Entry 8P7Y (electron microscopy, 3.70 A resolution); this record covers chains 3 and b of the 59 polymer chains in the assembly.

# Chain 3
Molecule: 23S ribosomal RNA
Source organism: Mycoplasmoides pneumoniae M129
Sequence (2907 nucleotides; numbered 1 to 2907; the number before each row is that of its first residue):
     1 UACAAUAAGUUACUAAGGGCUUAUGGUGGAUGCCUUGGCACUAAUAGGCG
    51 AUGAAGGACGUGUUAACCUGCGAUAAGCUUCGGGUAGGUGGUAAGAACCU
   101 CAGAUCCGGAGAUUUCCGAAUGGAGCAAUCCGGUAGUUGGAAACAGCUAU
   151 CAUUAAUUGAUGAAUAAAUAGUCAAUUAAAGCAAUACGUGGUGAAGUGAA
   201 ACAUCUCAGUAGCCACAGGAAAAGAAAACGAAUGUGAUUCCGUGUGUAGU
   251 GGCGAGCGAAAGCGGAACAGGCCAAACUUAUCAUUAGAUAGGGGUUGUAG
   301 GGCUUGCAAUGUGGACUUGAAAACGAUAGAAGAAGCUGUUGGAAAGCAGC
   351 GCGCAAAAGGGUGAUAGCCCCGUAUUUGAAAUUGUUUUCAUACCUAGCGA
   401 GAUCCCUGAGUAGCUCGGAAAACGUUAUUUUGAGUGAAUCUGCCCAGACC
   451 AUUGGGUAAGCCUAAAUACUAAUUAGUGACCGAUAGCGAAACAGUACCGU
   501 GAGGGAAAGGUGAAAAGAACCCAGAGAUGGGAGUGAAAUAGAUUCUGAAA
   551 CCAUAUGCCUACAACGUGUCAGAGCACAUUAAUGUGUGAUGGCGUGCGUU
   601 UUGAAGUAUGAGCCGGCGAGUUAUGAUAGCAAGCGUUAGUUAACCAGGAG
   651 AUGGGGAGCUGUAGCGAAAGCGAGUUUUAAAAGAGCGUUUGUUUGUUAUU
   701 AUAGACCCGAAACGGGUUGAGCUAGUCAUGAGCAGGUUGAAGGUUGAGUA
   751 ACAUCAACUGGAGGACCGAACCGACUCUCGUUGAAACGAUAGCGGAUGAC
   801 UUGUGAUUAGGGGUGAAAUUCCAAUCGAAAUCCGUGAUAGCUGGUUCUCG
   851 UCGAAAUAGCUUUAAGGCUAGCGUGAGAUCACAAAUAAGUGGAGGUAAAG
   901 CUACUGAAUGUAUGAUGGCGCCACCUAGGCGUACUGAAUACAAUUAAACU
   951 CUGAAUGCCAUUUAUUUUAUUCUCGCAGUCAGACAGUGGGGGAUAAGCUU
  1001 CAUUGUCAAGAGGGGAAGAGCCCAGAUCAUUAAAUAAGGUCCCCAAAAUA
  1051 UACUAAGUGGAAAAGGAUGUGAAAGUGCUAAAACAGCAAGGAUGUUGGCU
  1101 UAGAAGCAGCCAUCGUUUAAAGAGUGCGUAACAGCUCACUUGUCGAGUGU
  1151 UUUUGCGCCGAAGAUGUAACGGGGCUAAGUAUAUUACCGAAUUUAUGGAU
  1201 AAGAUUUAUAUCUUGUGGUAGACGAGCGUUGUAUUGGAGUUGAAGUCAAA
  1251 GCGUGAGCAUUGGUGGAUCCAAUACAAGUGAGAAUGCCGGCAUGAGUAAC
  1301 GCUUGGGAGUGAGAAUCUCCCAAACCGAUUGACUAAGGUUUCCUGGACCA
  1351 GGGUCGUCCUUCCAGGGUUAGUCUGGACCUAAGCUGAGGCUGAAAAGCGU
  1401 AGGCGAUGGACAACAGGUUAAUAUUCCUGUACUUACAGUUAGACUGAUGG
  1451 AGUGACAAAGAAGGUUUUCCACCCCCAUAAUUGGAUUUGGGGAUAAAUCA
  1501 UAAGGUGGUACAAUAGGCAAAUCCGUUGUGCAUAACAUUGAGUGAUGAUG
  1551 UCGAGUGAAUGAGUGAUCAAGUAGCGAAGGUGGUAUUAAUCAUGCUUUCA
  1601 AGAAAAGCUUCUAGGGUUAAUCUAGCUGUAACCAGUACCGAGAACGAACA
  1651 CACGUAGUCAAGGAGAGGAUCCUAAGGUUAGCGAGUGAACUAUAGCCAAG
  1701 GAACUCUGCAAAUUAACCCCGUAAGUUAGCGAGAAGGGGUGCUUAUGUAA
  1751 AAGUAAGCCGCAGUGAAGAACGAGGGGGGACUGUUUAACUAAAACACAAC
  1801 UCUAUGCCAAACCGUAAGGUGAUGUAUAUGGGGUGACACCUGCCCAGUGC
  1851 UGGAAGGUUAAAGAAGGAGGUUAGCGCAAGCGAAGCUUUUAACUGAAGCC
  1901 CCAGUGAACGGCGGCCGUAACUAUAACGGUCCUAAGGUAGCGAAAUUCCU
  1951 AGUCGGGUAAAUUCCGUCCCGCUUGAAUGGUGUAACCAUCUCUUGACUGU
  2001 CUCGGCUAUAGACUCGGUGAAAUCCAGGUACGGGUGAAGACACCCGUUAG
  2051 GCGCAACGGGACGGAAAGACCCCGUGAAGCUUUACUGUAGCUUAAUAUUG
  2101 AUCAGGACAUUAUCAUGUAGAGAAUAGGUAGGAGCAAUCGAUGCAAGUUC
  2151 GCUAGGACUUGUUGAUGCGAAAGGUGGAAUACUACCCUUGGUUGUGUGCU
  2201 GUUCUAAUUGGUAACUGUUAUCCAGUUUCAAGACAGUGUUAGGUGGGCAG
  2251 UUUGACUGGGGCGGUCGCCUCCUAAAAGGUAACGGAGGCGUACAAAGGUA
  2301 CCUUCAGUACGGUUGGAAAUCGUAUGUAGAGUGUAAUGGUGUAAGGGUGC
  2351 UUGACUGUGAGACAUACAGGUCGAACAGGUGAGAAAUCAGGUCAUAGUGA
  2401 UCCGGUGGUCCAGUAUGGAAUGGCCAUCGCUCAACGGAUAAAAGCUACUC
  2451 CGGGGAUAACAGGCUGAUACUGCCCAAGAGUUCAUAUCGACGGCAGUGUU
  2501 UGGCACCUCGAUGUCGACUCAUCUCAUCCUCGAGCUGAAGCAGGUUCGAA
  2551 GGGUUCGGCUGUUCGCCGAUUAAAGAGAUACGUGAGUUGGGUUCAAACCG
  2601 UCGUGAGACAGGUUGGUCCCUAUCUAUUGUGCCCGUAGGAAGAUUGAAGA
  2651 GUGUUGCUUCUAGUACGAGAGGACCGAAGCGAGGACACCUCUUAUGCUCC
  2701 AGUUGUAGCGCCAGCUGCACCGCUGGGUAGUAACGUGUCUAUUAGAUAAA
  2751 CGCUGAAAGCAUCUAAGUGUGAAACUAUCUCAAAGAUUAAUCUUCCCAUU
  2801 UCGCAAGAAAGUAAGAGCCGUCAAAGACGAUGACGUUGAUAGGUUACAGG
  2851 UGUAAGCAUAGUGAUAUGUUGAGCUGAGUAAUACUAAUUGCUCGAGGACU
  2901 UAUUGGA
Disordered / not traced: 1-7, 2901-2907
Modified residues: 1MG (1N-methylguanosine-5'-monophosphate) at position 783; OMG (o2'-methylguanosine-5'-monophosphate) at position 2259; 2MA (2-methyladenosine-5'-monophosphate) at position 2511
Ion coordination: Mg2+ site 1: A16, G17; Mg2+ site 2: G196, U2251; Mg2+ site 3 near U197 (its only coordinating residue here); Mg2+ site 4 near A199 (its only coordinating residue here); Mg2+ site 5: A201, C202; Mg2+ site 6 near A222 (its only coordinating residue here); Mg2+ site 7 near A331 (its only coordinating residue here); Mg2+ site 8 near A333 (its only coordinating residue here); Mg2+ site 9: U428, C445; Mg2+ site 10 near G442 (its only coordinating residue here); Mg2+ site 11: G447, A2415; Mg2+ site 12 near A458 (its only coordinating residue here); 135 more Mg2+ sites not listed; 1 more K+ sites not listed
Ligand contacts:
  - chloramphenicol (CLM): G2068, A2069, A2459, C2460, 2MA_2511, U2512, G2513, U2514
  - pentane-1,5-diamine (N2P), molecule 1: C565, C593, G594, C2043, C2044, C2045
  - pentane-1,5-diamine (N2P), molecule 2: G721, C722, U804, G805, A806
  - pentane-1,5-diamine (N2P), molecule 3: 1MG_783, A784, A785, G1301, G1353, C1649
  - 1,4-diaminobutane (PUT), molecule 1: G620, U621, A698, U699, U700
  - 1,4-diaminobutane (PUT), molecule 2: A711, A712, G827, A828, A2078, U2449, C2450
  - 1,4-diaminobutane (PUT), molecule 3: U737, U738, G739, G761, A762, G763, A765, G1460, A1461
  - 1,4-diaminobutane (PUT), molecule 4: A1324, C1325, C1672, U1673, A2707, G2708, G2717, C2718
  - 1,4-diaminobutane (PUT), molecule 5: C1348, C1349, A1350, G1351, G1352, G1356, U1357, C1358
  - 1,4-diaminobutane (PUT), molecule 6: C1912, G1937, U1973, U1974, G1975, U2601
  - 1,4-diaminobutane (PUT), molecule 7: A2274, U2280, A2281
  - spermidine (SPD), molecule 1: U500, G1338, U1339, G1646, A1647
  - spermidine (SPD), molecule 2: A518, A519, C520, U528, G530, G531, A542, U543
  - spermidine (SPD), molecule 3: C593, C1044, A1045
  - spermidine (SPD), molecule 4: G594, U595, G1012, G1013, G1015, A1017, G1018, C2043
  - spermidine (SPD), molecule 5: G596, C597, G606, U607, U609, G610, A611, C2025, A2061, C2062, G2063, G2064
  - spermidine (SPD), molecule 6: U776, C777, U778, U2588, G2589, U2617, C2618
  - spermidine (SPD), molecule 7: G780, U781, A2585, G2586, U2587, C2620, U2621
  - spermidine (SPD), molecule 8: A865, A981, G982, OMG_2259, A2456, U2457
  - spermidine (SPD), molecule 9: U896, A897, A947, A948, C949, U950, U2273, A2274, A2275
  - spermidine (SPD), molecule 10: G1695, C2699, C2721, C2723, U2724, G2725, G2726
  - spermidine (SPD), molecule 11: U1707, G1708, C1992, U1993, U1994, C2559, U2560
  - spermidine (SPD), molecule 12: G1999, C2001, U2002, C2003, G2004, C2518, U2519
  - spermidine (SPD), molecule 13: C2031, G2032, G2033, G2034, A2040, C2041, A2042, C2043, C2044, G2059, G2060
  - spermidine (SPD), molecule 14: U2291, A2292, A2296, G2297, G2333, U2334, G2345, U2392, C2393, U2395, G2397
  - spermidine (SPD), molecule 15: C2689, U2693, A2694, U2695, G2696, G2727, U2728, A2729, G2730, U2731
  - spermidine (SPD), molecule 16: U2690, A2729, G2730, A2824, G2878, U2879
  - spermine (SPM), molecule 1: G618, A619, G620, U621, G1278, U1279, G1280
  - spermine (SPM), molecule 2: A724, G725, U801, G815, A816, A817, A818, U820, U1784, U1785
  - spermine (SPM), molecule 3: A1161, A1162, C2525, A2526, G2548, A2549, A2550

# Chain b
Name: 50S ribosomal protein L3
Source organism: Mycoplasmoides pneumoniae M129
UniProtKB: P75580 (RL3_MYCPN); residue numbers follow UniProt; this construct covers 1-287
Sequence (287 residues; row label = number of the first residue in the row):
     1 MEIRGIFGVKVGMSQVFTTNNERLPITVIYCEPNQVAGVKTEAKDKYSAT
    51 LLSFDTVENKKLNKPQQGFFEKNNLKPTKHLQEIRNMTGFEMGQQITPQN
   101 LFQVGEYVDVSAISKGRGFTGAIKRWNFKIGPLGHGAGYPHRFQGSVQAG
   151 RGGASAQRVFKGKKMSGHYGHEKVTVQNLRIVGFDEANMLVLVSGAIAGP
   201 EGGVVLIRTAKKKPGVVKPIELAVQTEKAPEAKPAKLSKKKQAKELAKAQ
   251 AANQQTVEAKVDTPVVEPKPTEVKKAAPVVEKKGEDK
Disordered / not traced: 231-287
Ion coordination: Mg2+: Gly153, Ser155 (shared with U1165(3) of chain 3)
Ligand contacts:
  - spermidine (SPD): Lys129, Ile130, Gly131, Pro132, Leu133
  - spermine (SPM): Lys124, Arg125, Trp126, Asn127, Tyr169, Glu172, Val174

# How chain 3 and chain b interact
Pairs across the interface (178):
  U607(3) with Gln157(b), base contact
  U778(3) with Gly136(b), phosphate contact; Ala137(b), phosphate contact
  G780(3) with Tyr139(b), phosphate contact
  U1165(3) with Ala154(b), base contact; Ser155(b), base contact; Ala156(b), hydrogen bond to the base; Arg158(b), hydrogen bond to the base; Phe160(b), base contact
  A1688(3) with Phe119(b), hydrogen bond to the sugar
  A1689(3) with Phe119(b), sugar contact; Thr120(b), sugar contact; Gly121(b), hydrogen bond to the phosphate; Ser166(b), sugar contact
  C1690(3) with Arg142(b), salt bridge to the phosphate
  U1691(3) with Tyr139(b), hydrogen bond to the sugar; His141(b), hydrogen bond to the phosphate; Arg142(b), hydrogen bond to the phosphate
  A1692(3) with His141(b), salt bridge to the phosphate
  C1704(3) with His135(b), hydrogen bond to the base
  U1705(3) with His135(b), sugar contact
  U1707(3) with His135(b), base contact
  C1709(3) with His135(b), hydrogen bond to the base
  U2000(3) with Gly134(b), phosphate contact; His135(b), sugar contact
  C2001(3) with Pro132(b), phosphate contact; Leu133(b), hydrogen bond to the phosphate
  U2002(3) with Lys129(b), salt bridge to the phosphate
  C2003(3) with Lys129(b), phosphate contact
  G2004(3) with Lys129(b), salt bridge to the phosphate; Ile130(b), phosphate contact
  G2005(3) with Ile130(b), phosphate contact
  C2006(3) with Lys124(b), phosphate contact
  C2031(3) with Arg158(b), hydrogen bond to the phosphate
  G2032(3) with Ala156(b), phosphate contact; Arg158(b), salt bridge to the phosphate
  G2039(3) with Arg151(b), base contact; Gly152(b), base contact; Gly153(b), phosphate contact; Ala154(b), base contact; Ser155(b), base contact
  A2040(3) with Gly153(b), phosphate contact
  C2057(3) with Gln144(b), hydrogen bond to the sugar
  G2058(3) with Phe143(b), phosphate contact
  G2059(3) with Ser146(b), phosphate contact; Val147(b), hydrogen bond to the phosphate; Gln148(b), hydrogen bond to the phosphate; Gly150(b), sugar contact; Gln157(b), hydrogen bond to the base; Arg158(b), base contact
  G2060(3) with Gln148(b), hydrogen bond to the phosphate; Arg151(b), salt bridge to the phosphate; Gln157(b), hydrogen bond to the sugar
  C2518(3) with Pro132(b), sugar contact
  U2519(3) with Lys129(b), phosphate contact; Phe143(b), base contact; Gly145(b), sugar contact; Ser146(b), hydrogen bond to the base
  C2520(3) with Phe128(b), phosphate contact; Lys129(b), hydrogen bond to the phosphate; Gly145(b), sugar contact; Ser146(b), base contact; Lys163(b), sugar contact
  A2521(3) with Phe128(b), phosphate contact; Lys163(b), hydrogen bond to the sugar
  U2579(3) with Ala149(b), hydrogen bond to the sugar; Gly150(b), sugar contact; Ser155(b), hydrogen bond to the sugar
  A2580(3) with Gly150(b), phosphate contact; Arg151(b), hydrogen bond to the phosphate; Gly152(b), base contact; Ser155(b), hydrogen bond to the phosphate
  G2582(3) with Gln148(b), hydrogen bond to the base
  U2583(3) with Ser146(b), hydrogen bond to the sugar; Gln148(b), sugar contact; Arg151(b), salt bridge to the phosphate
  G2584(3) with Arg151(b), base contact
  G2586(3) with Pro140(b), sugar contact; Phe143(b), sugar contact; Ser146(b), base contact
  U2587(3) with Ala137(b), phosphate contact; Gly138(b), hydrogen bond to the phosphate; Pro140(b), sugar contact
  U2588(3) with Ala137(b), phosphate contact; Gly138(b), phosphate contact
  A2626(3) with Arg158(b), sugar contact; Val159(b), hydrogen bond to the sugar
  U2627(3) with Val159(b), sugar contact; Lys161(b), phosphate contact; Gly162(b), hydrogen bond to the phosphate; Lys163(b), sugar contact; Met165(b), sugar contact
  U2628(3) with Arg125(b), hydrogen bond to the sugar; Lys161(b), phosphate contact; Gly162(b), hydrogen bond to the phosphate; Lys163(b), sugar contact; Met165(b), hydrogen bond to the sugar; Ser166(b), hydrogen bond to the sugar
  G2629(3) with Arg125(b), salt bridge to the phosphate; His168(b), hydrogen bond to the sugar
  A2641(3) with Asn63(b), sugar contact; Pro65(b), sugar contact; Gln66(b), hydrogen bond to the sugar
  G2642(3) with Leu81(b), sugar contact
  A2643(3) with Leu81(b), sugar contact; Glu83(b), hydrogen bond to the sugar
  U2644(3) with Tyr47(b), hydrogen bond to the sugar; Gln82(b), phosphate contact; Glu83(b), hydrogen bond to the phosphate
  U2645(3) with Tyr47(b), sugar contact
  G2646(3) with Arg85(b), salt bridge to the phosphate
  A2685(3) with Asn127(b), phosphate contact
  C2686(3) with Asn127(b), hydrogen bond to the phosphate; Val174(b), sugar contact
  A2687(3) with Tyr169(b), hydrogen bond to the phosphate; Glu172(b), phosphate contact; Val174(b), sugar contact; Ala198(b), sugar contact
  C2688(3) with Met13(b), sugar contact; Lys115(b), hydrogen bond to the phosphate; Arg117(b), salt bridge to the phosphate; Ala196(b), sugar contact; Ile197(b), sugar contact; Ala198(b), sugar contact; Gly199(b), hydrogen bond to the phosphate
  C2689(3) with Lys115(b), salt bridge to the phosphate; Glu201(b), phosphate contact
  U2690(3) with Met13(b), base contact; Gln15(b), hydrogen bond to the sugar; Arg23(b), hydrogen bond to the base; Pro25(b), base contact
  U2731(3) with Lys115(b), salt bridge to the phosphate
  A2732(3) with Arg117(b), salt bridge to the phosphate; Lys124(b), salt bridge to the phosphate
  G2737(3) with Glu22(b), phosphate contact; Arg23(b), phosphate contact; Pro25(b), phosphate contact; Leu179(b), sugar contact; Gly195(b), sugar contact
  U2738(3) with Gln177(b), hydrogen bond to the sugar; Asn178(b), phosphate contact
  C2739(3) with Asn178(b), hydrogen bond to the phosphate; Lys212(b), hydrogen bond to the phosphate
  U2740(3) with Lys212(b), salt bridge to the phosphate
  A2741(3) with Lys212(b), base contact
  C2779(3) with Gln177(b), hydrogen bond to the sugar; Lys211(b), phosphate contact; Lys212(b), sugar contact
  U2780(3) with Thr175(b), phosphate contact; Lys211(b), salt bridge to the phosphate
  C2781(3) with Lys173(b), sugar contact; Thr175(b), hydrogen bond to the phosphate
  A2782(3) with Lys173(b), phosphate contact
  U2793(3) with Phe69(b), sugar contact
  U2794(3) with Pro65(b), hydrogen bond to the sugar; Gly68(b), sugar contact; Phe69(b), hydrogen bond to the sugar; Lys72(b), salt bridge to the phosphate
  C2795(3) with Lys64(b), sugar contact; Pro65(b), sugar contact; Lys72(b), salt bridge to the phosphate
  A2814(3) with Lys64(b), phosphate contact; Pro65(b), sugar contact
  G2815(3) with Asn63(b), phosphate contact; Lys64(b), phosphate contact
  A2824(3) with Pro200(b), phosphate contact
  A2825(3) with Lys115(b), phosphate contact; Gly116(b), hydrogen bond to the phosphate; His171(b), sugar contact
  G2826(3) with Gly116(b), phosphate contact; Arg117(b), hydrogen bond to the phosphate; Gly118(b), hydrogen bond to the phosphate; His168(b), salt bridge to the phosphate; Tyr169(b), phosphate contact
  A2827(3) with Gly118(b), phosphate contact; Phe119(b), hydrogen bond to the phosphate
  U2837(3) with Lys60(b), hydrogen bond to the phosphate
  G2838(3) with Lys60(b), salt bridge to the phosphate
Other interface residues (no listed pair), chain 3 (91 interface residues in all): C779, A2055, A2056, U2512, U2514, U2522, U2630, C2691, G2730, U2736, A2816, U2831, A2839
Other interface residues (no listed pair), chain b (94 interface residues in all): Lys10, Ser14, Leu51, Lys61, Ser111, Ser114, Ile123, Gly167, Val176, Lys213

# Summary
Chain 3 and chain b form an interface of 91 and 94 residues respectively, with 56 hydrogen bonds and 20 salt
bridges. Polar pairs include U1165(3)-Ala156(b), U1165(3)-Arg158(b) and C1704(3)-His135(b). One spermidine
molecule is bound between chain 3 and chain b.
Here chain 3 is 23S ribosomal RNA and chain b is 50S ribosomal protein L3, both from Mycoplasmoides pneumoniae
M129. Entry 8P7Y (Mycoplasma pneumoniae 70S ribosome with second S4 protein on large subunit) was determined
by electron microscopy (same publication as 8P6P, 8P7X, 8P8B, 8P8V and 8P8W).
